Entry 7XOZ (X-ray diffraction, 2.52 A resolution); this record covers chains A and F of the 4 polymer chains in the assembly.

# Chain A (and F)
Protein: ADP-ribosyl cyclase/cyclic ADP-ribose hydrolase
Source organism: Arabidopsis thaliana
Notes: EC 3.2.2.6; chain F of this document is another copy of the same molecule, construct and numbering; everything in this record applies to it too
Reference sequence: A0A654FE24 (A0A654FE24_ARATH); residues 2-166 here correspond to UniProt positions 84-248 (UniProt number = residue number + 82)
Amino-acid sequence (165 residues; numbered 2 to 166; the number before each row is that of its first residue):
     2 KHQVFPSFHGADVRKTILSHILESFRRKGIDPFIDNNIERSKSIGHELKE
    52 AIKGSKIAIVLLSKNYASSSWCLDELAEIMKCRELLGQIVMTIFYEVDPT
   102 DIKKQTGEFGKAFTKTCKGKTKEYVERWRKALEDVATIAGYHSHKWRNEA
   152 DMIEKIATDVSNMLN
Ligand contacts: adenosine-5-diphosphoribose (APR): Phe-6, Pro-7, Ser-8, Phe-9, His-10, Gly-11, Ala-12, Arg-15, Asp-36, Leu-49, Ser-70, Trp-72, Cys-73, Glu-76
Reported in the primary citation:
  - catalytic residues: Glu-76
  - binding site for adenosine-5-diphosphoribose: Glu-76

# Interface between chain A and chain F
Contacting residue pairs (24; chain A residue first):
  Lys-16(A) / Arg-148(F)
  Lys-16(A) / Asn-149(F)
  Lys-16(A) / Glu-150(F)  hydrogen bond (backbone-backbone)
  Thr-17(A) / Glu-150(F)
  Ser-20(A) / Asn-149(F)
  Ser-20(A) / Glu-150(F)
  Ser-20(A) / Ala-151(F)  hydrogen bond (side chain-backbone)
  His-21(A) / His-21(F)
  His-21(A) / Glu-150(F)  salt bridge
  His-21(A) / Ala-151(F)
  Arg-28(A) / Arg-28(F)
  Ser-144(A) / Lys-16(F)  hydrogen bond (backbone-side chain)
  His-145(A) / Lys-16(F)
  Trp-147(A) / Lys-16(F)  hydrogen bond (backbone-side chain)
  Arg-148(A) / Lys-16(F)
  Asn-149(A) / Ser-20(F)
  Glu-150(A) / Lys-16(F)  hydrogen bond (backbone-backbone)
  Glu-150(A) / Thr-17(F)
  Glu-150(A) / Ser-20(F)
  Glu-150(A) / His-21(F)  salt bridge
  Ala-151(A) / Ser-20(F)  hydrogen bond (backbone-side chain)
  Ala-151(A) / His-21(F)
  Ala-151(A) / Glu-24(F)
  Ile-154(A) / His-21(F)
Interface residues without a listed pair, chain A (16 interface residues in all): Glu-24, Asn-37, Asp-152
Interface residues without a listed pair, chain F (13 interface residues in all): His-145, Trp-147, Ile-154

# In short
16 residues of chain A face 13 of chain F across their interface, with 6 hydrogen bonds and 2 salt bridges.
Polar pairs include His-21(A)/Glu-150(F), Ser-20(A)/Ala-151(F) and Ser-144(A)/Lys-16(F). Ligands of chain A:
adenosine-5-diphosphoribose. From the paper: the catalytic residue Glu-76(A); a binding site for
adenosine-5-diphosphoribose at Glu-76(A).
Chain A and chain F are both ADP-ribosyl cyclase/cyclic ADP-ribose hydrolase (Arabidopsis thaliana); the
structure, Crystal structure of RPPT-TIR, was determined by X-ray diffraction together with 7XJP from the same
study.
